PDB entry 7TVC | X-ray diffraction, 1.19 A resolution | chain B

== Chain B ==
Name: Salivary short D7 protein
Organism: Aedes aegypti
UniProtKB: Q8T9T4 (Q8T9T4_AEDAE); residues 1-127 here correspond to UniProt positions 22-148 (UniProt number = residue number + 21)
Chain sequence (127 residues; numbered 1 to 127; the number before each row is that of its first residue):
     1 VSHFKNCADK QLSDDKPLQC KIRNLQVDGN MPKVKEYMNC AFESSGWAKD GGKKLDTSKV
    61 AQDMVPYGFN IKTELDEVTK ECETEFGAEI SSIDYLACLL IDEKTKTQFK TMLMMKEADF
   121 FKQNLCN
Disordered / not traced: 127
Cystine bridges: Cys7-Cys40, Cys20-Cys126, Cys82-Cys98

== In short ==
Chain B is Salivary short D7 protein (Aedes aegypti); the structure, Short form D7 protein from Aedes aegypti,
was determined by X-ray diffraction, deposited together with 7TX8, 7TVY and 7U1N.
